PDB entry 4PMX | X-ray diffraction, 1.30 A resolution | chain A

# Chain A
Molecule: Xylanase
Organism: Xanthomonas axonopodis pv. citri
Reference sequence: Q8PET6 (Q8PET6_XANAC); residues 22-327 here = UniProt positions 22-327
Chain sequence (306 residues; each row starts with the number of its first residue):
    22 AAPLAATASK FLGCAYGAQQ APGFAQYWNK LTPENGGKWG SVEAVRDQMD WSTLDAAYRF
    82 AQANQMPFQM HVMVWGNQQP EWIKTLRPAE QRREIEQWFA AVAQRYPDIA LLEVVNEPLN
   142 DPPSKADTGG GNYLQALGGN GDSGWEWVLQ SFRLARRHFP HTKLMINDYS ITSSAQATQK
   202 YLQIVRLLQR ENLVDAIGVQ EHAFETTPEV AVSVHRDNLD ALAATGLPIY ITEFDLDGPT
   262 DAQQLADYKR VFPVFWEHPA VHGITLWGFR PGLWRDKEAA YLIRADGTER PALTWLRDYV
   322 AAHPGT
Bound ions: Ca2+: E64, D68, E115, Q118

# In short
E64, D68, E115 and Q118 form the Ca2+ site.
Chain A is Xylanase (Xanthomonas axonopodis pv. citri); the structure, Crystal structure of GH10
endo-b-1,4-xylanase (XynB) from Xanthomonas axonopodis pv citri in the native form, was determined by X-ray
diffraction together with 4PMU, 4PMY, 4PMZ and 4PN2 from the same study.
